Entry 6KV9 (X-ray diffraction, 1.48 A resolution); this record covers chain A.

== Chain A ==
Protein: MoeE5
Source organism: Streptomyces viridosporus ATCC 14672
UniProtKB: A0A003 (A0A003_STRVD); residue numbers follow UniProt; this construct covers 1-340
Chain sequence (346 residues; row label = number of the first residue in the row; numbers below 1 keep their minus sign (Gly-5 is residue -5)):
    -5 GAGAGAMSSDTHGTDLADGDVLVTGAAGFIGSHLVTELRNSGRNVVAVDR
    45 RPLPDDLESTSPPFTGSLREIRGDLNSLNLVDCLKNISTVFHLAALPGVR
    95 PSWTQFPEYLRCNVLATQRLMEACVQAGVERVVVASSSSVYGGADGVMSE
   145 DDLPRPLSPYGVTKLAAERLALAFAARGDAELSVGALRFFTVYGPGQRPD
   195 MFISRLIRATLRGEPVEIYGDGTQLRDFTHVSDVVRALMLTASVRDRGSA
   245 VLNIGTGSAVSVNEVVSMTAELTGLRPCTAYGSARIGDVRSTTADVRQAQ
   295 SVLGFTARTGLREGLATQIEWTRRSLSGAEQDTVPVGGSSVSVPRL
Disordered / not traced: -5 to 12, 50-58, 321-340
Differences from the reference sequence: expression tag (-5 to 0)
Small-molecule neighbours:
  - NAD (nicotinamide-adenine-dinucleotide): Gly19, Ala21, Gly22, Phe23, Ile24, Gly25, Asp43, Arg44, Arg45, Gly67, Asp68, Leu69, Asn70, Leu87, Ala88, Ala89, Pro91, Cys106, Ala129, Ser130, Ser131, Tyr154, Lys158, Phe183, Thr185, Val186, Arg192, Met195
  - uridine-5'-diphosphate-glucuronic acid (UGA): Pro91, Val93, Arg94, Ser131, Ser132, Ser133, Tyr154, Phe183, Phe184, Thr185, Arg192, Asp194, Met195, Phe196, Arg199, Val210, Glu211, Ile212, Tyr213, Gln218, Arg220, Val256, Asp282

== Overview ==
Ligands of chain A: NAD and uridine-5'-diphosphate-glucuronic acid.
Chain A is MoeE5 (Streptomyces viridosporus ATCC 14672); the structure, MoeE5 in complex with UDP-glucuronic
acid and NAD, was determined by X-ray diffraction (same publication as 6KVC).
